Entry 9JC2 (electron microscopy, 3.96 A resolution); this record covers chains J and K of the 21 polymer chains in the assembly.

Chain J (and K):
Protein: ATP synthase subunit b
Source organism: Bacillus sp. PS3
Notes: chain K of this document is another copy of the same molecule, construct and numbering; everything in this record applies to it too
Chain sequence (169 residues; row label = number of the first residue in the row; numbers below 1 keep their minus sign (Met-1 is residue -1)):
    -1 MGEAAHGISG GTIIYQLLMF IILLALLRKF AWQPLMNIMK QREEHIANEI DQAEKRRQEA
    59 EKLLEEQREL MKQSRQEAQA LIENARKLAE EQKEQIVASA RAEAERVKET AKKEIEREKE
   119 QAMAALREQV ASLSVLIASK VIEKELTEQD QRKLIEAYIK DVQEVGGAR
Not modelled in the structure: -1 to 6, 71-167 (chain K: -1 to 6, 64-167)

How chain J and chain K interact:
Pairs across the interface (6; chain J residue first):
  Arg55(J) - Ala51(K)
  Ala58(J) - Ala51(K)
  Ala58(J) - Arg54(K)
  Leu62(J) - Arg54(K)
  Leu62(J) - Ala58(K)  hydrophobic
  Gln65(J) - Ala58(K)
Other interface residues (no listed pair), chain J (8 interface residues in all): Arg54, Glu59, Leu61, Met69
Other interface residues (no listed pair), chain K (6 interface residues in all): Glu47, Arg55, Leu61

Summary:
8 residues of chain J and 6 residues of chain K are in contact.
Chain J and chain K are both ATP synthase subunit b (Bacillus sp. PS3); the structure, Engineering of ATP
synthase Fo, was determined by electron microscopy together with 9JC1 from the same study.
